PDB entry 5W6I | X-ray diffraction, 3.10 A resolution | chains A and B of the 3 polymer chains in the assembly

# Chain A
Protein: Hemagglutinin
From: Influenza A virus (A/Puerto Rico/8/1934(H1N1))
UniProtKB: P03452 (HEMA_I34A1); the construct lacks a stretch of the UniProt sequence, so the offset changes along the chain: 11-54 = UniProt 18-61; 55-83 = UniProt 63-91; 84-95 = UniProt 93-104; 96-125 = UniProt 106-135; 2 more segments
Sequence (326 residues; numbered 11 to 329 plus 7 insertion-coded residues; the number before each row is that of its first residue; a row labelled like 125A-125C holds insertion residues (125A, then the next letters in order)):
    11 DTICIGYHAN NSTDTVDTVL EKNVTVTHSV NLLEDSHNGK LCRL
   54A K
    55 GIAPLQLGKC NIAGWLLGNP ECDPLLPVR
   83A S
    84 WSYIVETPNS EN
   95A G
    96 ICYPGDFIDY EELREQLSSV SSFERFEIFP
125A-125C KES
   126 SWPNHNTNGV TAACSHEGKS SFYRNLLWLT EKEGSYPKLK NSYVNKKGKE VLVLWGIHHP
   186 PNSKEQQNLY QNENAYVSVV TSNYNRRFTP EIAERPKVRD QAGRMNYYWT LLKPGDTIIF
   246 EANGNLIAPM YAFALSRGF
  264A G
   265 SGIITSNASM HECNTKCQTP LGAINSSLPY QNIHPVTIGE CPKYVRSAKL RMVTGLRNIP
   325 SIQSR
Disordered / not traced: 326-329
Cystine bridges: Cys-52/Cys-277, Cys-64/Cys-76, Cys-97/Cys-139, Cys-281/Cys-305
Covalent attachments: N-acetylglucosamine (NAG) linked to Asn-21, Asn-33, Asn-271, Asn-289
Curated features (UniProtKB/Swiss-Prot):
  - site: Arg-329 (Cleavage)
  - glycosylation (N-linked (GlcNAc...) asparagine): Asn-20, Asn-21, Asn-33, Asn-271, Asn-289

# Chain B
Protein: Hemagglutinin
From: Influenza A virus (A/Puerto Rico/8/1934(H1N1))
UniProtKB: P03452 (HEMA_I34A1); residues 1-176 here correspond to UniProt positions 344-519 (UniProt number = residue number + 343)
Sequence (176 residues; numbered 1 to 176; the number before each row is that of its first residue):
     1 GLFGAIAGFI EGGWTGMIDG WYGYHHQNEQ GSGYAADQKS TQNAINGITN KVNTVIEKMN
    61 IQFTAVGKEF NKLEKRMENL NKKVDDGFLD IWTYNAELLV LLENERTLDF HDSNVKNLYE
   121 KVKSQLKNNA KEIGNGCFEF YHKCDNECME SVRNGTYDYP KYSEESKLNR EKVDGV
Disordered / not traced: 172-176
Cystine bridges: Cys-144/Cys-148
Covalent attachments: N-acetylglucosamine (NAG) linked to Asn-154
Curated features (UniProtKB/Swiss-Prot):
  - glycosylation: Asn-154 (N-linked (GlcNAc...) asparagine)

# Chain A / chain B interface
Inter-chain disulfides: Cys-14(A)/Cys-137(B)
Pairs across the interface (113; chain A residue first):
  Asp-11(A) / Gln-27(B)
  Asp-11(A) / Asn-28(B)
  Asp-11(A) / Glu-29(B)
  Asp-11(A) / Glu-139(B)
  Asp-11(A) / Phe-140(B)  hydrogen bond (backbone-backbone)
  Asp-11(A) / Lys-143(B)  salt bridge
  Asp-11(A) / Cys-144(B)  hydrogen bond (side chain-backbone)
  Thr-12(A) / His-26(B)
  Thr-12(A) / Gln-27(B)  hydrogen bond (backbone-backbone)
  Thr-12(A) / Phe-138(B)
  Thr-12(A) / Glu-139(B)
  Thr-12(A) / Met-149(B)
  Ile-13(A) / His-25(B)
  Ile-13(A) / Cys-137(B)
  Ile-13(A) / Phe-138(B)  hydrogen bond (backbone-backbone)
  Ile-13(A) / Phe-140(B)  hydrophobic
  Cys-14(A) / Trp-14(B)
  Cys-14(A) / Gly-23(B)
  Cys-14(A) / Tyr-24(B)
  Cys-14(A) / His-25(B)  hydrogen bond (backbone-backbone)
  Cys-14(A) / Gly-136(B)
  Cys-14(A) / Cys-137(B)  disulfide
  Ile-15(A) / Ile-10(B)
  Ile-15(A) / Trp-14(B)
  Ile-15(A) / Gly-23(B)
  Ile-15(A) / Tyr-24(B)  hydrophobic
  Ile-15(A) / Val-122(B)  hydrophobic
  Ile-15(A) / Gly-136(B)  hydrogen bond (backbone-backbone)
  Ile-15(A) / Phe-138(B)  hydrophobic
  Gly-16(A) / Trp-14(B)
  Gly-16(A) / Met-17(B)
  Gly-16(A) / Tyr-22(B)
  Gly-16(A) / Gly-23(B)  hydrogen bond (backbone-backbone)
  Tyr-17(A) / Ile-6(B)
  Tyr-17(A) / Ala-7(B)  hydrogen bond (side chain-backbone)
  Tyr-17(A) / Ile-10(B)  hydrogen bond (side chain-backbone)
  Tyr-17(A) / Glu-11(B)  hydrogen bond (side chain-backbone)
  Tyr-17(A) / Gly-12(B)  hydrogen bond (side chain-backbone)
  Tyr-17(A) / Gly-13(B)
  Tyr-17(A) / Trp-14(B)  hydrogen bond (backbone-backbone)
  Tyr-17(A) / Met-17(B)
  Tyr-17(A) / Trp-21(B)
  His-18(A) / Met-17(B)  hydrogen bond (side chain-backbone)
  His-18(A) / Gly-20(B)
  His-18(A) / Trp-21(B)  hydrogen bond (backbone-backbone)
  Ala-19(A) / Gly-13(B)
  Ala-19(A) / Trp-14(B)  hydrogen bond (backbone-backbone)
  Ala-19(A) / Thr-15(B)
  Asn-20(A) / Thr-15(B)
  Val-26(A) / Asn-104(B)
  Asp-27(A) / Leu-101(B)
  Asp-27(A) / Asn-104(B)  hydrogen bond (backbone-side chain)
  Thr-28(A) / Leu-101(B)
  Thr-28(A) / Asn-104(B)
  Thr-28(A) / Glu-105(B)  hydrogen bond
  Val-29(A) / Glu-105(B)
  Leu-30(A) / Glu-105(B)  hydrogen bond (backbone-side chain)
  His-38(A) / Trp-21(B)  hydrogen bond
  Glu-106(A) / Glu-69(B)
  Glu-106(A) / Asn-71(B)
  Arg-109(A) / Glu-69(B)  salt bridge
  Glu-110(A) / Lys-68(B)  salt bridge
  Gly-264A(A) / Thr-64(B)  hydrogen bond (backbone-side chain)
  Ser-265(A) / Thr-64(B)
  Ile-267(A) / Val-66(B)
  Tyr-294(A) / Met-59(B)
  Tyr-294(A) / Ala-96(B)
  Val-300(A) / Ala-65(B)
  Thr-301(A) / Gln-62(B)
  Thr-301(A) / Phe-63(B)
  Thr-301(A) / Thr-64(B)
  Thr-301(A) / Ala-65(B)  hydrogen bond (backbone-backbone)
  Ile-302(A) / Thr-64(B)
  Ile-302(A) / Val-66(B)  hydrophobic
  Gly-303(A) / Gln-62(B)
  Gly-303(A) / Phe-63(B)
  Gly-303(A) / Thr-64(B)  hydrogen bond (backbone-side chain)
  Glu-304(A) / Ile-61(B)
  Cys-305(A) / Ile-61(B)
  Cys-305(A) / Gln-62(B)  hydrogen bond (backbone-backbone)
  Pro-306(A) / Gln-62(B)
  Lys-307(A) / Met-59(B)
  Lys-307(A) / Gln-62(B)  hydrogen bond
  Lys-307(A) / Trp-92(B)
  Tyr-308(A) / Leu-89(B)
  Val-309(A) / Leu-89(B)  hydrophobic
  Val-309(A) / Thr-93(B)
  Arg-310(A) / Leu-89(B)
  Arg-310(A) / Asp-90(B)  salt bridge
  Arg-310(A) / Thr-93(B)  hydrogen bond (backbone-side chain)
  Ser-311(A) / Thr-93(B)
  Ser-311(A) / Glu-97(B)  hydrogen bond
  Arg-315(A) / Val-100(B)
  Arg-315(A) / Asn-104(B)  hydrogen bond (backbone-side chain)
  Met-316(A) / Val-55(B)  hydrophobic
  Met-316(A) / Asn-104(B)
  Val-317(A) / Asn-104(B)  hydrogen bond (backbone-side chain)
  Val-317(A) / Thr-107(B)
  Thr-318(A) / Trp-21(B)
  Thr-318(A) / Ile-48(B)
  Thr-318(A) / Val-52(B)
  Thr-318(A) / His-111(B)  hydrogen bond (backbone-side chain)
  Gly-319(A) / Trp-21(B)
  Gly-319(A) / His-111(B)  hydrogen bond (backbone-side chain)
  Leu-320(A) / Ile-6(B)  hydrophobic
  Leu-320(A) / Trp-21(B)  hydrophobic
  Leu-320(A) / Tyr-22(B)  hydrophobic
  Leu-320(A) / His-111(B)
  Arg-321(A) / Leu-108(B)
  Ile-323(A) / Ala-7(B)  hydrophobic
  Ile-323(A) / Glu-11(B)
  Ile-323(A) / Gly-12(B)
  Ile-323(A) / Gly-13(B)  hydrogen bond (backbone-backbone)
Interface residues without a listed pair, chain A (54 interface residues in all): Val-34, Val-36, Thr-37, Leu-42, Tyr-105, Gly-266, Ile-268, Pro-293, Pro-299, Leu-314, Pro-324
Interface residues without a listed pair, chain B (64 interface residues in all): Ile-18, Ile-56, Phe-70, Asp-86, Val-115, Leu-118, Tyr-119, Ile-133, His-142, Val-152

# Summary
54 residues of chain A and 64 residues of chain B are in contact, with 1 disulfide bond, 31 hydrogen bonds and
4 salt bridges. Polar contacts include Asp-11(A)/Lys-143(B), Arg-109(A)/Glu-69(B) and Glu-110(A)/Lys-68(B).
N-acetylglucosamine is covalently linked to Asn-21(A), Asn-33(A), Asn-271(A) and Asn-289(A).
Chain A is Hemagglutinin and chain B is Hemagglutinin, both from Influenza A virus (A/Puerto
Rico/8/1934(H1N1)); the structure, Crystal structure of the A/Puerto Rico/8/1934 (H1N1) influenza virus
hemagglutinin in complex with cyclic peptide CP141046 ..., was determined by X-ray diffraction (same
publication as 5W5S, 5W5U, 5W6R, 5W6T and 5W6U).
